8AA0 - chains E and I of the 8 polymer chains in the assembly; structure by electron microscopy, 3.20 A resolution.

Chain E:
Protein: Glycoside hydrolase family 32
From: Bacteroides thetaiotaomicron VPI-5482
UniProt: Q8A6W6 (Q8A6W6_BACTN); residues -19 to 503 here correspond to UniProt positions 1-523 (UniProt number = residue number + 20)
Chain sequence (523 residues; row label = number of the first residue in the row; numbers below 1 keep their minus sign (Met-19 is residue -19)):
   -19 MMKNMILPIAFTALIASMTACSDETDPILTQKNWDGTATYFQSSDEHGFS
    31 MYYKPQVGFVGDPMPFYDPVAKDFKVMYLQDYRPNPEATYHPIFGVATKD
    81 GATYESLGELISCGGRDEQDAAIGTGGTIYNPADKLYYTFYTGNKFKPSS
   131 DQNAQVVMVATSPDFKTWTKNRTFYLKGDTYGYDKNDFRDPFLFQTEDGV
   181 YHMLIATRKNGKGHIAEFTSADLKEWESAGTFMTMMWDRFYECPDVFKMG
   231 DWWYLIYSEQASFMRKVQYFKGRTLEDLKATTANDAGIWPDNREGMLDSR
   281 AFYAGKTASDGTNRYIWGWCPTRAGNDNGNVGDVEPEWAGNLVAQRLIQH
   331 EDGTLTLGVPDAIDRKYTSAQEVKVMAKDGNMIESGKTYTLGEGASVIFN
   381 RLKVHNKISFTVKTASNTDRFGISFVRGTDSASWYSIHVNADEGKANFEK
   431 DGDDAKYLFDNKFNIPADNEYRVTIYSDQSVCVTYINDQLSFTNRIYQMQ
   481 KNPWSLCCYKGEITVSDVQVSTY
Disordered / not traced: -19 to 6
Reported in the primary citation:
  - catalytic residues: Asp42 (citing earlier work)

Chain I:
Protein: SusC homolog
From: Bacteroides thetaiotaomicron VPI-5482
UniProt: Q8A6W3 (Q8A6W3_BACTN); residues -24 to 1016 here correspond to UniProt positions 1-1041 (UniProt number = residue number + 25)
Chain sequence (1041 residues; numbered -24 to 1016; the number before each row is that of its first residue; numbers below 1 keep their minus sign (Met-24 is residue -24)):
   -24 MPGIMKNKKLLCSVCFLFAFMSALWGQNITVKGNVTSKTDGQPIIGASVV
    26 ETTATTNGTITDFDGNFTLSVPVNSTLKITYIGYKPVTVKAAAIVNVLLE
    76 EDTQMVDEVVVTGYTTQRKADLTGAVSVVKVDEIQKQGENNPVKALQGRV
   126 PGMNITADGNPSGSATVRIRGIGTLNNNDPLYIIDGVPTKAGMHELNGND
   176 IESIQVLKDAASASIYGSRAANGVIIITTKQGKKGQIKINFDASVSASMY
   226 QSKMNVLNTEQYGRAMWQAYVNDGENPNGNALGYAYNWGYNADGNPVLYG
   276 MTLSKYLDSKNTMPVADTDWFDEITRTGVIQQYNLSVSNGSEKGSSFFSL
   326 GYYKNLGVIKDTDFDRFSARMNSDYKLIDDILTIGQHFTLNRTSEVQAPG
   376 GIIETALDIPSAIPVYASDGSWGGPVGGWPDRRNPRAVLEYNKDNRYTYW
   426 RMFGDAYVNLTPFKGFNLRSTFGLDYANKQARYFTYPYQEGTQTNNGKSA
   476 VEAKQEHWTKWMWNAIATYQLEVGKHRGDVMIGMELNREDDSHFSGYKED
   526 FSILTPDYMWPDAGSGTAQAYGAGEGYSLVSFFGKMNYSYADRYLLSLTL
   576 RRDGSSRFGKNHRYATFPSVSLGWRITQENFMKELTWLDDLKLRASWGQT
   626 GNQEISNLARYTIYAPNYGTTDSFGGQSYGTAYDITGSNGGGVLPSGFKR
   676 NQIGNDNIKWETTTQTNVGIDFSLFKQSLYGSLEYYYKKATDILTEMAGV
   726 GVLGEGGSRWINSGAMKNQGFEFNLGYRNKTAFGLTYDLNGNISTYRNEI
   776 LELPETVAANGKFGGNGVKSVVGHTYGAQVGYIADGIFKSQDEVDNHATQ
   826 EGAAVGRIRYRDIDHNGVIDERDQNWIYDPTPSFSYGLNIYLEYKNFDLT
   876 MFWQGVQGVDIISDVKKKSDFWSASNVGFLNKGTRLLNAWSPTNPNSDIP
   926 ALTRSDTNNEQRVSTYFVENGSFLKLRNIQLGYTVPAVISKKMRMDRLRF
   976 YCSAQNLLTIKSKNFTGEDPENPNFSYPIPVNITFGLNIGF
Disordered / not traced: -24 to 92
Metal / ion sites: Mg2+: Asp837, Asp839, Asn841, Val843, Asp848
Ligand contacts:
  - beta-D-fructofuranose (FRU), molecule 1: Ala166, Gly167, His169, Glu170, Glu370, Gln372, Tyr422, Tyr424, Lys454, Glu481, Trp483, His518, Glu550
  - beta-D-fructofuranose (FRU), molecule 2: Glu379, Thr380, Asp406, Arg407, Gln468, Phe649, Gln652, Asn901, Val902

Chain E / chain I interface:
Contacting residue pairs - 28 pairs, chain E then chain I:
  Leu9(E) - Arg834(I)
  Thr10(E) - Asn821(I)
  Gln11(E) - Asn821(I)  hydrogen bond
  Lys12(E) - Asp820(I)
  Lys12(E) - Asn821(I)
  Trp14(E) - Asp820(I)
  Trp14(E) - Asn821(I)  hydrogen bond
  Phe21(E) - Asp820(I)
  Ser24(E) - Gln816(I)
  Glu26(E) - Gln816(I)
  Glu26(E) - Val830(I)
  His27(E) - Asn247(I)
  His27(E) - Asp248(I)
  Pro35(E) - Tyr265(I)
  Gln36(E) - Val246(I)
  Gln36(E) - Gly249(I)
  Gln36(E) - Tyr265(I)
  Gln36(E) - Pro271(I)
  Val37(E) - Val246(I)
  Val37(E) - Gly249(I)
  Val37(E) - Glu250(I)
  Val37(E) - Asn251(I)
  Val37(E) - Tyr265(I)
  Gly38(E) - Gly249(I)  hydrogen bond (backbone-backbone)
  Tyr62(E) - Asn251(I)  hydrogen bond
  Ser86(E) - Tyr265(I)
  Lys481(E) - Asp817(I)  salt bridge
  Lys481(E) - Asp820(I)  salt bridge
Also at the interface, not in a pair above, chain E (20 interface residues in all): Pro7, Tyr33, Gln60, Phe74
Also at the interface, not in a pair above, chain I (18 interface residues in all): Trp263, Gly269, Asp810, Glu818

Summary:
20 residues of chain E face 18 of chain I across their interface; the contacts include 4 hydrogen bonds and 2
salt bridges. Polar contacts include Lys481(E)-Asp817(I), Lys481(E)-Asp820(I) and Gln11(E)-Asn821(I). Ligands
of chain I: beta-D-fructofuranose. Asp837(I), Asp839(I), Asn841(I), Val843(I) and Asp848(I) form the Mg2+
site. From the paper: the catalytic residue Asp42(E).
Here chain E is Glycoside hydrolase family 32 and chain I is SusC homolog, both from Bacteroides
thetaiotaomicron VPI-5482. Entry 8AA0 (Levan utilisation machinery (utilisome) with levan
fructo-oligosaccharides DP 8-12) was determined by electron microscopy (same publication as 8A9Y, 8AA1, 8AA2
and 8AA3).
